Entry 7E81 (electron microscopy, 4.50 A resolution (low resolution: residue-level contacts below are approximate; hydrogen-bond / salt-bridge calls are withheld)); this record covers chains Eg and Fh of the 68 polymer chains in the assembly.

Chain Eg (and Fh):
Name: Flagellar M-ring protein
From: Salmonella typhimurium (strain LT2 / SGSC1412 / ATCC 700720)
Notes: chain Fh of this document is another copy of the same molecule, construct and numbering; everything in this record applies to it too
Reference sequence: P15928 (FLIF_SALTY); residue numbers follow UniProt; this construct covers 1-560
Amino-acid sequence (560 residues; numbered 1 to 560; the number before each row is that of its first residue):
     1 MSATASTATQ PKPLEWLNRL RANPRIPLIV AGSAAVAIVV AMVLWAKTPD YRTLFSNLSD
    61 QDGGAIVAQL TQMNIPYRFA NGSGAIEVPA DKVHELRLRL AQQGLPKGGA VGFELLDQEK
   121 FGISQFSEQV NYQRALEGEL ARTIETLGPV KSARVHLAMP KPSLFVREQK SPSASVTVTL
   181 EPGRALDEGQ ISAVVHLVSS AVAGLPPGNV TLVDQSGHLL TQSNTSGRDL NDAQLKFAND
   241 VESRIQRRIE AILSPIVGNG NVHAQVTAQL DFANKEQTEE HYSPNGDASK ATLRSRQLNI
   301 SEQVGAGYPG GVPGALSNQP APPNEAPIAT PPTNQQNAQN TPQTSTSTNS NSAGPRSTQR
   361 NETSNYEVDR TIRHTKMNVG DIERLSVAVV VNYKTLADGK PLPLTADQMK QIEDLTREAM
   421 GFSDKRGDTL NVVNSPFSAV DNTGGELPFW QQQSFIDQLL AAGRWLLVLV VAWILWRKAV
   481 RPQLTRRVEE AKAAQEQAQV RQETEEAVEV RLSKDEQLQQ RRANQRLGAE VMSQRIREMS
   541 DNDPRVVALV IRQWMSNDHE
Not modelled in the structure: 1-231, 305-354, 395-401, 439-560

Interface between chain Eg and chain Fh:
Contacting residue pairs (87; chain Eg residue first):
  Gln234(Eg) - Asn378(Fh)
  Leu235(Eg) - Phe237(Fh)
  Leu235(Eg) - Asp240(Fh)
  Leu235(Eg) - Val241(Fh)
  Leu235(Eg) - Arg244(Fh)
  Lys236(Eg) - Arg244(Fh)
  Asn239(Eg) - Arg247(Fh)
  Glu242(Eg) - Arg248(Fh)
  His263(Eg) - Pro255(Fh)
  Gln265(Eg) - Ala251(Fh)
  Gln265(Eg) - Ile252(Fh)
  Val266(Eg) - Arg248(Fh)
  Thr267(Eg) - Arg248(Fh)
  Thr267(Eg) - Ala419(Fh)
  Thr267(Eg) - Met420(Fh)
  Thr267(Eg) - Gly421(Fh)
  Gln269(Eg) - Gly421(Fh)
  Gln269(Eg) - Arg426(Fh)
  Phe272(Eg) - Asn378(Fh)
  Ala273(Eg) - Lys376(Fh)
  Asn274(Eg) - His374(Fh)
  Asn274(Eg) - Thr375(Fh)
  Asn274(Eg) - Lys376(Fh)
  Lys275(Eg) - Arg373(Fh)
  Lys275(Eg) - His374(Fh)
  Lys275(Eg) - Thr375(Fh)
  Glu276(Eg) - Arg373(Fh)
  Glu276(Eg) - His374(Fh)
  Gln277(Eg) - Thr371(Fh)
  Gln277(Eg) - Ile372(Fh)
  Gln277(Eg) - Arg373(Fh)
  Thr278(Eg) - Arg370(Fh)
  Thr278(Eg) - Thr371(Fh)
  Thr278(Eg) - Ile372(Fh)
  Glu279(Eg) - Arg370(Fh)
  Glu280(Eg) - Asp369(Fh)
  Glu280(Eg) - Arg370(Fh)
  His281(Eg) - Asp369(Fh)
  Tyr282(Eg) - Thr292(Fh)
  Tyr282(Eg) - Glu367(Fh)
  Tyr282(Eg) - Asp369(Fh)
  Ser283(Eg) - Thr292(Fh)
  Pro284(Eg) - Lys290(Fh)
  Pro284(Eg) - Ala291(Fh)
  Asn285(Eg) - Ala291(Fh)
  Asn285(Eg) - Thr292(Fh)
  Asn285(Eg) - Leu293(Fh)
  Gly286(Eg) - Ala291(Fh)
  Ser357(Eg) - Glu302(Fh)
  Thr358(Eg) - Glu302(Fh)
  Gln359(Eg) - Ile300(Fh)
  Arg360(Eg) - Leu298(Fh)
  Arg360(Eg) - Asn299(Fh)
  Arg360(Eg) - Ile300(Fh)
  Asn361(Eg) - Leu298(Fh)
  Asn361(Eg) - Asn299(Fh)
  Glu362(Eg) - Gln297(Fh)
  Glu362(Eg) - Leu298(Fh)
  Thr363(Eg) - Arg296(Fh)
  Thr363(Eg) - Gln297(Fh)
  Ser364(Eg) - Ser295(Fh)
  Ser364(Eg) - Arg296(Fh)
  Asn365(Eg) - Arg294(Fh)
  Asn365(Eg) - Ser295(Fh)
  Tyr366(Eg) - Leu293(Fh)
  Tyr366(Eg) - Arg294(Fh)
  Val368(Eg) - Thr292(Fh)
  Val368(Eg) - Leu293(Fh)
  Val368(Eg) - Arg294(Fh)
  Arg384(Eg) - Gly421(Fh)
  Arg384(Eg) - Phe422(Fh)
  Arg384(Eg) - Ser423(Fh)
  Ser386(Eg) - Glu418(Fh)
  Ala388(Eg) - Ile252(Fh)
  Ala388(Eg) - Leu415(Fh)
  Val390(Eg) - Ile252(Fh)
  Val390(Eg) - Ile256(Fh)
  Val390(Eg) - Leu415(Fh)
  Thr429(Eg) - Glu418(Fh)
  Asn431(Eg) - Asp414(Fh)
  Asn431(Eg) - Glu418(Fh)
  Val433(Eg) - Leu415(Fh)
  Ser435(Eg) - Ile256(Fh)
  Ser435(Eg) - Gln411(Fh)
  Pro436(Eg) - Ile256(Fh)
  Phe437(Eg) - Pro255(Fh)
  Ser438(Eg) - Pro255(Fh)
Interface residues without a listed pair, chain Eg (53 interface residues in all): Asp232, Pro355, Arg356, Glu367, Val387, Asn434
Interface residues without a listed pair, chain Fh (47 interface residues in all): Ser301, Gln303, Val304, Val368, Met377

In short:
53 residues of chain Eg face 47 of chain Fh across their interface.
Both chains are Flagellar M-ring protein (Salmonella typhimurium (strain LT2 / SGSC1412 / ATCC 700720)). Entry
7E81 (Cryo-EM structure of the flagellar MS ring with FlgB-Dc loop and FliE-helix 1 from Salmonella) was
determined by electron microscopy together with 7CBL, 7CBM, 7CG0, 7CG4, 7CGO, 7E80 and 7E82 from the same
study.
